PDB entry 8ZC0 | electron microscopy, 4.17 A resolution (low resolution: residue-level contacts below are approximate; hydrogen-bond / salt-bridge calls are withheld) | chains A and C of the 9 polymer chains in the assembly

== Chain A (and C) ==
Name: Spike glycoprotein
Source organism: Severe acute respiratory syndrome coronavirus 2
Notes: chain C of this document is another copy of the same molecule, construct and numbering; everything in this record applies to it too
UniProtKB: P0DTC2 (SPIKE_SARS2); aligned to UniProt positions 14-1204 over residues 17-1211 (the alignment contains insertions or deletions, so no single offset holds)
Amino-acid sequence (1240 residues; numbered 17 to 1260; 4 numbers in that range are skipped by the numbering (no residue carries them; nothing is unmodelled there); the number before each row is that of its first residue):
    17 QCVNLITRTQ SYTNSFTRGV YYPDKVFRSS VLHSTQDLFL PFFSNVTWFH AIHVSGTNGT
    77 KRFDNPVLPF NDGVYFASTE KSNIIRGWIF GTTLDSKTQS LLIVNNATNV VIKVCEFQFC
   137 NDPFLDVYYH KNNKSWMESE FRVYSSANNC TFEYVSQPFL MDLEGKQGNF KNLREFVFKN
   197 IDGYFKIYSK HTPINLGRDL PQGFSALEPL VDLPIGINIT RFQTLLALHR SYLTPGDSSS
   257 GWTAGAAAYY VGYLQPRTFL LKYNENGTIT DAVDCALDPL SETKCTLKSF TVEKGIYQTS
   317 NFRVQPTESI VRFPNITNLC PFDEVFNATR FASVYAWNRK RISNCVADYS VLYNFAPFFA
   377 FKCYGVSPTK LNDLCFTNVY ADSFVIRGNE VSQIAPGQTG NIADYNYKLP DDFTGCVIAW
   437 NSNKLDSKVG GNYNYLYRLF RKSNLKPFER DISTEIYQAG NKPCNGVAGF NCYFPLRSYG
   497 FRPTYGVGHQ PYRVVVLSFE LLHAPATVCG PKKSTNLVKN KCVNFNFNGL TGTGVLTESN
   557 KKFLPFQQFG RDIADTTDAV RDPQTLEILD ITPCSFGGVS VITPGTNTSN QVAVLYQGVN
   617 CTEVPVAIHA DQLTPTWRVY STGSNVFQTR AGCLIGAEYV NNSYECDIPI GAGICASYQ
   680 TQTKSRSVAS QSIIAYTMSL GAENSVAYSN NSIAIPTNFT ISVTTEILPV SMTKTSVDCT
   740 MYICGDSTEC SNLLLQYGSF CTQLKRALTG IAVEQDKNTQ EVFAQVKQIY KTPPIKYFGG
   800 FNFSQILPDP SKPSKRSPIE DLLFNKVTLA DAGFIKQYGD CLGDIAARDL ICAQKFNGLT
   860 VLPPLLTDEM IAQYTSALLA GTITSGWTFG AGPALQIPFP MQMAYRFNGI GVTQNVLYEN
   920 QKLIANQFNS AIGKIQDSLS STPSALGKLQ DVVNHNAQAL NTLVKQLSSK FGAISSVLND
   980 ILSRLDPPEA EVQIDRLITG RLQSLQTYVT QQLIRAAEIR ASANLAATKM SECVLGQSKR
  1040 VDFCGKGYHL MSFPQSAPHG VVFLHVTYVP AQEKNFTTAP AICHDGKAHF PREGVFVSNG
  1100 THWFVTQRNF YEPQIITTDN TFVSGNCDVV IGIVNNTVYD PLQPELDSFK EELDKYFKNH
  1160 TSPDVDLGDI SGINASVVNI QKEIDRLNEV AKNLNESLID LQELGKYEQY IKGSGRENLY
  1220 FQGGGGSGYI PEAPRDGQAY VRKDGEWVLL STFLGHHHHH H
Disordered / not traced: 17-26, 69-81, 97-98, 143-154, 161-167, 177-186, 211-215, 248-262, 621-640, 680-690, 828-855, 1148-1260 (chain C: 17-26, 69-81, 96-99, 143-153, 161-167, 177-186, 211-214, 246-261, 621-640, 680-690, 828-855, 1148-1260)
Differences from the reference sequence: variant Ile22 (Thr19 in P0DTC2), Ser27 (Ala in P0DTC2), Asp142 (Gly in P0DTC2), Gly213 (Val in P0DTC2), Asp339 (Gly in P0DTC2), Phe371 (Ser in P0DTC2), Pro373 (Ser in P0DTC2), Phe375 (Ser in P0DTC2), Ala376 (Thr in P0DTC2), Asn405 (Asp in P0DTC2), Ser408 (Arg in P0DTC2), Asn417 (Lys in P0DTC2), Lys440 (Asn in P0DTC2), Asn477 (Ser in P0DTC2), Lys478 (Thr in P0DTC2), Ala484 (Glu in P0DTC2), Arg493 (Gln in P0DTC2), Arg498 (Gln in P0DTC2), Tyr501 (Asn in P0DTC2), His505 (Tyr in P0DTC2), Gly614 (Asp in P0DTC2), Tyr655 (His in P0DTC2), Lys683 (Asn679 in P0DTC2), Lys764 (Asn in P0DTC2), Tyr796 (Asp in P0DTC2), His954 (Gln in P0DTC2), Lys969 (Asn in P0DTC2); engineered mutation Pro817 (Phe in P0DTC2), Pro892 (Ala in P0DTC2), Pro899 (Ala in P0DTC2), Pro942 (Ala in P0DTC2), Pro986 (Lys in P0DTC2), Pro987 (Val in P0DTC2); expression tag (1212-1260)
Disulfides: Cys291-Cys301, Cys336-Cys361, Cys379-Cys432, Cys391-Cys525, Cys480-Cys488, Cys538-Cys590, Cys617-Cys649, Cys662-Cys671, Cys738-Cys760, Cys743-Cys749, Cys1032-Cys1043, Cys1082-Cys1126
Glycans and other covalent adducts: N-acetylglucosamine (NAG) linked to Asn61, Asn122, Asn282, Asn331, Asn616, Asn657, Asn709, Asn717, Asn801, Asn1074, Asn1098, Asn1134
UniProt features mapped onto this chain:
  - glycosylation (N-linked (GlcNAc...) asparagine): Asn20 (complex), Asn125 (hybrid), Asn334 (complex), Asn606 (hybrid)

== How chain A and chain C interact ==
Pairs across the interface (131):
  Asn317(A) - Asp737(C)
  Arg319(A) - Met740(C)
  Arg319(A) - Asp745(C)
  Pro521(A) - Gly199(C)
  Pro521(A) - Tyr200(C)
  Pro521(A) - Pro230(C)
  Pro521(A) - Gly232(C)
  Thr547(A) - Val976(C)
  Thr547(A) - Asn978(C)
  Lys558(A) - Asn282(C)
  Phe559(A) - Phe43(C)
  Leu560(A) - Gly283(C)
  Phe562(A) - Tyr38(C)
  Phe562(A) - Lys41(C)
  Phe562(A) - Pro225(C)
  Gln563(A) - Lys41(C)
  Gln563(A) - Val42(C)
  Gln563(A) - Phe43(C)
  Gln563(A) - Gly283(C)
  Gln564(A) - Lys41(C)
  Phe565(A) - Val42(C)
  Phe565(A) - Phe43(C)
  Gly566(A) - Phe43(C)
  Arg567(A) - Val42(C)
  Arg567(A) - Phe43(C)
  Arg567(A) - Arg44(C)
  Ile569(A) - Val47(C)
  Ala570(A) - Val963(C)
  Asp571(A) - Ser967(C)
  Phe592(A) - Asp737(C)
  Phe592(A) - Met740(C)
  Phe592(A) - Asn856(C)
  Phe592(A) - Gly857(C)
  Gln613(A) - Leu861(C)
  Pro665(A) - Leu864(C)
  Ile666(A) - Leu864(C)
  Gly667(A) - Leu864(C)
  Ala668(A) - Pro863(C)
  Ala668(A) - Leu864(C)
  Gly669(A) - Leu864(C)
  Gly669(A) - Met869(C)
  Leu699(A) - Ile788(C)
  Leu699(A) - Met869(C)
  Leu699(A) - Gln872(C)
  Leu699(A) - Tyr873(C)
  Ala701(A) - Gln787(C)
  Ala701(A) - Ile788(C)
  Glu702(A) - Ile788(C)
  Asn703(A) - Gln787(C)
  Asn703(A) - Ile788(C)
  Asn703(A) - Tyr789(C)
  Val705(A) - Thr883(C)
  Val705(A) - Gln895(C)
  Ala706(A) - Gln895(C)
  Tyr707(A) - Pro792(C)
  Tyr707(A) - Phe797(C)
  Tyr707(A) - Thr883(C)
  Tyr707(A) - Ile896(C)
  Tyr707(A) - Pro897(C)
  Tyr707(A) - Phe898(C)
  Asn709(A) - Pro897(C)
  Ser711(A) - Gln895(C)
  Ser711(A) - Ile896(C)
  Ser711(A) - Pro897(C)
  Ile712(A) - Gln895(C)
  Ile712(A) - Ile896(C)
  Ala713(A) - Leu894(C)
  Ala713(A) - Gln895(C)
  Pro715(A) - Leu894(C)
  Gln957(A) - Arg765(C)
  Thr961(A) - Ser758(C)
  Thr961(A) - Gln762(C)
  Gln965(A) - Tyr756(C)
  Gln965(A) - Gly757(C)
  Gln965(A) - Ser758(C)
  Gln965(A) - Phe759(C)
  Ser968(A) - Gln755(C)
  Ser968(A) - Tyr756(C)
  Ser968(A) - Gly757(C)
  Lys969(A) - Gln755(C)
  Phe970(A) - Gln755(C)
  Phe970(A) - Tyr756(C)
  Phe970(A) - Phe759(C)
  Gly971(A) - Gln755(C)
  Pro986(A) - Asp427(C)
  Pro987(A) - Pro412(C)
  Pro987(A) - Gly413(C)
  Arg995(A) - Asp994(C)
  Gln1002(A) - Phe759(C)
  Gln1002(A) - Gln1002(C)
  Ser1003(A) - Phe759(C)
  Thr1006(A) - Gln1005(C)
  Thr1009(A) - Thr1009(C)
  Gln1010(A) - Leu1012(C)
  Ile1013(A) - Ile1013(C)
  Glu1017(A) - Arg1019(C)
  Arg1039(A) - Glu1031(C)
  Arg1039(A) - Arg1039(C)
  Val1040(A) - Ser1030(C)
  Val1040(A) - Leu1034(C)
  Asp1041(A) - Gln784(C)
  Asp1041(A) - Ser1030(C)
  Phe1042(A) - Ser1030(C)
  Lys1045(A) - Gln784(C)
  Lys1045(A) - Gly889(C)
  Gly1046(A) - Ala890(C)
  Tyr1047(A) - Thr887(C)
  Pro1069(A) - Ala890(C)
  Pro1069(A) - Pro892(C)
  Glu1072(A) - Pro892(C)
  Glu1072(A) - Leu894(C)
  Thr1077(A) - Met900(C)
  Ala1078(A) - Met900(C)
  Pro1079(A) - Met900(C)
  Pro1079(A) - Tyr917(C)
  Phe1089(A) - Asn914(C)
  Phe1089(A) - Tyr917(C)
  Pro1090(A) - Gln913(C)
  Arg1091(A) - Asp1118(C)
  Val1094(A) - Met900(C)
  Val1094(A) - Tyr904(C)
  Arg1107(A) - Tyr904(C)
  Arg1107(A) - Asn907(C)
  Phe1121(A) - Thr912(C)
  Ser1123(A) - Asn914(C)
  Ser1123(A) - Glu918(C)
  Gly1124(A) - Glu918(C)
  Val1128(A) - Tyr917(C)
  Val1129(A) - Tyr917(C)
  Ile1130(A) - Gln920(C)
  Leu1145(A) - Glu1144(C)
Other interface residues (no listed pair), chain A (97 interface residues in all): Gln52, Gln314, Gln321, Asn360, Thr549, Lys557, Thr572, Arg646, Ala647, Ile670, Cys671, Met697, Gly700, Ser704, Ser708, Gly999, Leu1024, Lys1038, Val1068, Ala1070, Asn1074
Other interface residues (no listed pair), chain C (102 interface residues in all): Glu169, Tyr170, Glu224, Ile231, Thr284, Ser735, Thr739, Leu754, Lys786, Lys790, Tyr796, Leu858, Thr859, Pro862, Leu865, Trp886, Gly891, Ala893, Asn960, Lys964, Glu990, Asn1023, Thr1027, Gly1035, Lys1038, Leu1145

== Overview ==
97 residues of chain A and 102 residues of chain C are in contact. Covalently linked N-acetylglucosamine: at
Asn61(A), Asn122(A), Asn282(A), Asn331(A), Asn616(A) and Asn657(A) and 6 more.
Chain A and chain C are both Spike glycoprotein (Severe acute respiratory syndrome coronavirus 2); the
structure, SARS-CoV-2 Omicron BA.2 spike trimer (6P) in complex with 3 D1F6 Fabs (2 RBD up), was determined by
electron microscopy, deposited together with 8ZBY, 8ZBZ, 8ZC1, 8ZC2, 8ZC3, 8ZC4, 8ZC5 and 8ZC6.
